7B9C - chains C and D of the 4 polymer chains in the assembly; structure by X-ray diffraction, 2.40 A resolution.

Chain C:
Molecule: Splicing factor 3B subunit 1
From: Homo sapiens
UniProt: O75533 (SF3B1_HUMAN); numbering as in UniProt (aligned over 453-1304)
Amino-acid sequence (852 residues; each row starts with the number of its first residue):
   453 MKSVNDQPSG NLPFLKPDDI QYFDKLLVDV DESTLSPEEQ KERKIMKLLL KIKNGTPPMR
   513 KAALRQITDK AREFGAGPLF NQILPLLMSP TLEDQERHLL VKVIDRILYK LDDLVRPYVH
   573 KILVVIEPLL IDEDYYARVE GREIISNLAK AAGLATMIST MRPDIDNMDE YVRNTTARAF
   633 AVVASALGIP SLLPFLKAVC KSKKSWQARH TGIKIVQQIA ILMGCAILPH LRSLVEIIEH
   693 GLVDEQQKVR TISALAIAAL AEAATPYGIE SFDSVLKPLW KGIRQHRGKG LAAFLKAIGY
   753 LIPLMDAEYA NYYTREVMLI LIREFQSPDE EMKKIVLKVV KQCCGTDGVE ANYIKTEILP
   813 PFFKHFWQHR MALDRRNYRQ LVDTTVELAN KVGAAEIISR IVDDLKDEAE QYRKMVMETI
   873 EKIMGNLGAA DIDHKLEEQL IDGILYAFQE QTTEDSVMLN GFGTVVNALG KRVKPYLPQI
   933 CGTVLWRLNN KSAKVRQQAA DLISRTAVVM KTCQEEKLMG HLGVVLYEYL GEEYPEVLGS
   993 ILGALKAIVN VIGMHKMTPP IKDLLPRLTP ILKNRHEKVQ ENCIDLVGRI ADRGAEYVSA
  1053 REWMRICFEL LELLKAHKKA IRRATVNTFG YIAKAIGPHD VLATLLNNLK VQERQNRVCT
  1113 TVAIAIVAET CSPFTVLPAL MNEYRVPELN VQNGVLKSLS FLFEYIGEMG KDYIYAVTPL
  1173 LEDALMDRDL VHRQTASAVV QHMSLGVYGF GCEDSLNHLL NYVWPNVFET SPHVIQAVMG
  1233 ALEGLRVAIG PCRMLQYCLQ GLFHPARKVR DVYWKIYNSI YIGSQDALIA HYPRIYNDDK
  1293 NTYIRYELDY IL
Not modelled in the structure: 453-462
Small-molecule neighbours: spliceostatin A (form II) (SJT): Leu1066, Lys1067, Ala1068, His1069, Arg1074, Arg1075, Val1078, Val1110, Cys1111, Val1114, Phe1153, Tyr1157
UniProt features mapped onto this chain:
  - region: Gly529 to Arg568 (Interaction with SF3B14), Gln547 to His550 (Interaction with PHF5A), Glu1156, Tyr1157 (Interaction with PHF5A)
  - site: Pro469 (Interaction with RNA), Tyr587 (Interaction with RNA), Glu592 (Interaction with PHF5A), Lys602 (Interaction with SF3B3), Cys677 (Interaction with SF3B3), Cys1035 (Interaction with RNA), Tyr1049 (Interaction with RNA), Leu1141 (Interaction with RNA), Glu1205 (Interaction with SF3B3)
  - modified residue: Ser488 (Phosphoserine), Lys554 (N6-acetyllysine), Lys562 (N6-acetyllysine)
  - mutagenesis: Lys700 (K700E: Does not affect the stability of the SF3B complex interaction with U2AF65. Does not decrease the affinity to RNA)
From the paper describing this entry:
  - mutagenesis - V1078A, V1078I: increased growth in response to SSA and SD6

Chain D:
Molecule: PHD finger-like domain-containing protein 5A
From: Homo sapiens
UniProt: Q7RTV0 (PHF5A_HUMAN); residue numbers follow UniProt; this construct covers 1-98
Amino-acid sequence (108 residues; row label = number of the first residue in the row; numbers below 1 keep their minus sign (Gly-9 is residue -9)):
    -9 GPLGSPGSRA MAKHHPDLIF CRKQAGVAIG RLCEKCDGKC VICDSYVRPC TLVRICDECN
    51 YGSYQGRCVI CGGPGVSDAY YCKECTIQEK DRDGCPKIVN LGSSKTDL
Not modelled in the structure: -9 to 6
Covalent attachments: spliceostatin A (form II) (SJT) linked to Cys26
Differences from the reference sequence: expression tag (-9 to 0)
Bound ions: Zn2+ site 1: Cys11, Cys46, Cys49, Cys85; Zn2+ site 2: Cys23, Cys58, Cys61; Zn2+ site 3: Cys30, Cys33, Cys72, Cys75
Small-molecule neighbours: spliceostatin A (form II) (SJT): Lys25, Lys29, Tyr36, Ile60
From the paper describing this entry:
  - binding site for spliceostatin A (form II): Cys26, Lys29
  - mutagenesis - C26H: decreased binding to spliceostatin A (form II)
  - mutagenesis - C26H: increased growth in response to spliceostatin A (form II)
  - mutagenesis - C26H: unchanged growth in response to PB
  - mutagenesis - K29A, K29R: increased growth in response to SSA/SD6
  - mutagenesis - Y36A: increased growth in response to SSA and SD6

How chain C and chain D interact:
Pairs across the interface - 45 pairs, chain C then chain D:
  Asn506(C) with Ser94(D)
  Gly507(C) with Ser94(D)
  Thr508(C) with Leu91(D); Gly92(D); Ser93(D)
  Pro509(C) with Asn90(D); Leu91(D); Ser93(D)
  Pro510(C) with Leu91(D)
  Arg512(C) with Lys95(D)
  Glu545(C) with Thr96(D)
  Gln547(C) with Tyr51(D); Ser53(D); Tyr54(D); Lys95(D)
  Glu548(C) with Thr96(D)
  His550(C) with Tyr51(D)
  Lys554(C) with Glu48(D), salt bridge
  Tyr588(C) with Tyr51(D); Gly52(D)
  Glu592(C) with Tyr51(D), hydrogen bond
  His1069(C) with Glu24(D); Lys25(D); Asp27(D)
  Lys1070(C) with Asp27(D)
  Lys1071(C) with Asp27(D), hydrogen bond (backbone-side chain)
  Arg1074(C) with Asp27(D), hydrogen bond (side chain-backbone); Gly28(D); Tyr36(D)
  Phe1153(C) with Val37(D), hydrophobic
  Glu1156(C) with Ser35(D), hydrogen bond; Val37(D); Arg38(D), hydrogen bond (backbone-side chain); Glu74(D)
  Tyr1157(C) with Arg38(D), hydrogen bond (backbone-side chain)
  Gly1159(C) with Arg38(D)
  Gln1193(C) with Glu74(D), hydrogen bond
  His1194(C) with Glu74(D), salt bridge
  Leu1197(C) with Glu74(D); Ile77(D); Gln78(D)
  Glu1235(C) with Gln78(D); Lys80(D)
  Gly1236(C) with Gln78(D)
  Val1239(C) with Ile77(D), hydrophobic
Interface residues without a listed pair, chain C (32 interface residues in all): Asp546, Leu551, Val591, Ile1158, Tyr1200
Interface residues without a listed pair, chain D (26 interface residues in all): Gln55, Val89

Summary:
32 residues of chain C face 26 of chain D across their interface; the contacts include 7 hydrogen bonds and 2
salt bridges. Polar contacts include Lys554(C)-Glu48(D), His1194(C)-Glu74(D) and Glu592(C)-Tyr51(D). The paper
reports a binding site for spliceostatin A (form II) at Cys26(D) and Lys29(D); V1078A and V1078I of chain C
increase growth in response to SSA and SD6; 6 substitutions were tested in all.
Chain C is Splicing factor 3B subunit 1 and chain D is PHD finger-like domain-containing protein 5A, both from
Homo sapiens; the structure, Structure of a minimal SF3B core in complex with spliceostatin A (form I), was
determined by X-ray diffraction together with 7B0I, 7B91, 7B92, 7OMF, 7ONB and 7OPI from the same study.
